1H4X - chain A; structure by X-ray diffraction, 1.16 A resolution.

== Chain A ==
Protein: Anti-sigma F factor antagonist
From: Bacillus sphaericus
Sequence (117 residues; row label = number of the first residue in the row):
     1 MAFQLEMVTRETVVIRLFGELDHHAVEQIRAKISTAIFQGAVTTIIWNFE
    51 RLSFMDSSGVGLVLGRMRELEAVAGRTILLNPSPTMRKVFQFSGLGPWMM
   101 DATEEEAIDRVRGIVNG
Not modelled in the structure: 1, 113-117
Modified residues: S57 (phosphoserine; SEP)
Differences from the reference sequence: modified residue (57)
What the authors report for this chain:
  - contacts within the chain: R16-E104 (salt bridge), H23-H24 (pi stacking), N81-A102 (backbone contact)
  - post-translational modification sites: S57
  - interface residues: T9, H24, R112
  - conformationally variable residues (order/disorder transition): S93 to L95

== Summary ==
The paper reports interface residues T9, H24 and R112; a modification site at S57.
Chain A is Anti-sigma F factor antagonist (Bacillus sphaericus); the structure, Structure of the Bacillus Cell
Fate Determinant SpoIIAA in the Phosphorylated Form, was determined by X-ray diffraction, deposited together
with 1H4Y and 1H4Z.
